8J5L - chains A and C of the 4 polymer chains in the assembly; structure by X-ray diffraction, 2.10 A resolution.

# Chain A (and C)
Molecule: Beta-glucosidase
Source organism: uncultured bacterium
Notes: chain C of this document is another copy of the same molecule, construct and numbering; everything in this record applies to it too
UniProtKB: A0A1S5SJM8 (A0A1S5SJM8_9BACT); residues 1-445 here = UniProt positions 1-445
Sequence (465 residues; numbered -19 to 445; the number before each row is that of its first residue; numbers below 1 keep their minus sign (Met-19 is residue -19)):
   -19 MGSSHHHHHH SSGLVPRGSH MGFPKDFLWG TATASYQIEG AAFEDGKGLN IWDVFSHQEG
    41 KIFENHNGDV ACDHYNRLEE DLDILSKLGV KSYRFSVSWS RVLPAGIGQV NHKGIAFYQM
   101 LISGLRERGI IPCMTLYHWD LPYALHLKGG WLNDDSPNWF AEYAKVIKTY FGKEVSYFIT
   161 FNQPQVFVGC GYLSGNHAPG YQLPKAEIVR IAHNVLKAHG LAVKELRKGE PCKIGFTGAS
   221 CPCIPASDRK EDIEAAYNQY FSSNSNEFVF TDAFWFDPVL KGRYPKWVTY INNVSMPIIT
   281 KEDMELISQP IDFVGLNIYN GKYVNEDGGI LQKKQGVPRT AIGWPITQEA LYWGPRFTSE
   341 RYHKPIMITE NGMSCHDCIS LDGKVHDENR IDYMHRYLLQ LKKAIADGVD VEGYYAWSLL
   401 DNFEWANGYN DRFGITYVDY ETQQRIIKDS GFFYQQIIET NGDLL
Disordered / not traced: -19 to -7 (chain C: -19 to 2)
Construct notes: initiating methionine (-19); expression tag (-18 to 0); engineered mutation Gln163 (Glu in A0A1S5SJM8)
Reported in the primary citation:
  - catalytic residues: Glu350 (by similarity / conservation)
  - mutagenesis - Q165W: decreased expression
  - mutagenesis - C221T: decreased catalytic activity on pNP-Glc
  - mutagenesis - C221T: decreased catalytic activity on laminaribiose
  - mutagenesis - C221T (4-fold): increased catalytic activity on all other substrates
  - mutagenesis - N407Y: increased binding to cellooligosaccharides
  - mutagenesis - C170E (1.5- to 2-fold): increased catalytic activity on all substrates
  - mutagenesis - A219N: decreased catalytic activity on all substrates tested
  - mutagenesis - N407Y: unchanged catalytic activity on most glucooligosaccharide substrates

# Interface between chain A and chain C
Contacting residue pairs (52):
  Glu44(A) - Gln312(C)
  Glu44(A) - Lys313(C)  salt bridge
  Gln312(A) - Glu44(C)
  Lys313(A) - Glu44(C)  salt bridge
  Lys314(A) - Glu421(C)  salt bridge
  Gln315(A) - Tyr409(C)
  Gln315(A) - Tyr420(C)
  Gly316(A) - Tyr409(C)
  Gly316(A) - Arg412(C)  hydrogen bond (backbone-side chain)
  Pro318(A) - Cys358(C)  hydrophobic
  Arg319(A) - Ala321(C)  hydrogen bond (side chain-backbone)
  Arg319(A) - His356(C)
  Arg319(A) - Asn410(C)  hydrogen bond (side chain-backbone)
  Arg319(A) - Asp411(C)  salt bridge
  Ala321(A) - Arg319(C)  hydrogen bond (backbone-side chain)
  Ala321(A) - His356(C)
  Cys355(A) - His356(C)
  His356(A) - Arg319(C)
  His356(A) - Thr320(C)
  His356(A) - Ala321(C)
  His356(A) - Cys355(C)
  His356(A) - His356(C)  hydrogen bond (side chain-backbone)
  His356(A) - Asn369(C)  hydrogen bond
  Cys358(A) - Pro318(C)  hydrophobic
  Cys358(A) - Asn369(C)
  Ile359(A) - Asp372(C)
  Ile359(A) - Arg376(C)  hydrogen bond (backbone-side chain)
  Ser360(A) - Glu368(C)  hydrogen bond
  Ser360(A) - Asp372(C)
  Ser360(A) - Arg376(C)  hydrogen bond (backbone-side chain)
  Leu361(A) - Asp372(C)  hydrogen bond (backbone-side chain)
  Leu361(A) - His375(C)
  Leu361(A) - Arg376(C)
  His366(A) - Glu368(C)
  Glu368(A) - Ser360(C)  hydrogen bond
  Glu368(A) - His366(C)
  Asn369(A) - His356(C)  hydrogen bond
  Asn369(A) - Cys358(C)  hydrogen bond
  Asp372(A) - Ile359(C)
  Asp372(A) - Ser360(C)
  Asp372(A) - Leu361(C)  hydrogen bond (side chain-backbone)
  His375(A) - Leu361(C)
  Arg376(A) - Ile359(C)  hydrogen bond (side chain-backbone)
  Arg376(A) - Ser360(C)
  Arg376(A) - Leu361(C)
  Tyr409(A) - Gln315(C)
  Tyr409(A) - Gly316(C)
  Asn410(A) - Arg319(C)  hydrogen bond (backbone-side chain)
  Asp411(A) - Arg319(C)  salt bridge
  Arg412(A) - Gly316(C)  hydrogen bond (side chain-backbone)
  Tyr420(A) - Gln315(C)
  Glu421(A) - Lys314(C)
Interface residues without a listed pair, chain A (35 interface residues in all): His46, Thr320, Ile322, Met353, Ser354, Asp357, Leu379, Tyr417
Interface residues without a listed pair, chain C (35 interface residues in all): His46, Ile322, Met353, Ser354, Asp357, Leu379, Tyr417

# Summary
Chain A and chain C each contribute 35 residues to their interface; the contacts include 17 hydrogen bonds and
5 salt bridges. Polar pairs include Glu44(A)-Lys313(C), Lys314(A)-Glu421(C) and Arg319(A)-Asp411(C). The paper
reports the catalytic residue Glu350(A); Q165W of chain A reduces expression; 5 substitutions were tested in
all.
Both chains are Beta-glucosidase (uncultured bacterium). Entry 8J5L (Structure of GH1 Br2 beta-glucosidase
E163Q mutant from bovine rumen metagenome) was determined by X-ray diffraction, deposited together with 8J3M
and 8J5M.
